PDB entry 9E1X | electron microscopy, 3.40 A resolution | chains E and I of the 11 polymer chains in the assembly

== Chain E ==
Name: Histone H3.2
From: Xenopus laevis
UniProt: P84233 (H32_XENLA); residues 0-135 here correspond to UniProt positions 1-136 (UniProt number = residue number + 1)
Amino-acid sequence (136 residues; numbered 0 to 135; the number before each row is that of its first residue; numbering starts at 0):
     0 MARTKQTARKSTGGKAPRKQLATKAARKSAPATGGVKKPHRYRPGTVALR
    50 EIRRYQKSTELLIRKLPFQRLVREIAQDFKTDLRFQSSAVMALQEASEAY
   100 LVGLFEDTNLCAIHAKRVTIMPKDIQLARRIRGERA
Not modelled in the structure: 0-37, 134-135

== Chain I ==
Molecule: 151-nt DNA strand
From: Homo sapiens
Sequence (151 nucleotides; numbered -74 to 76; the number before each row is that of its first residue; numbers below 1 keep their minus sign (DC-74 is residue -74)):
   -74 CACAGGATGTATATATCTGACACGTGCCTGGAGACTAGGGAGTAATCCCC
   -24 TTGGCGGTTAAAACGCGGGGGACAGCGCGTACGTGCGTTTAAGCGGTGCT
    26 AGAGCTGTCTACGACCAATTGAGCGGCCTCGGCACCGGGATTCTCCAGGG
    76 G
Not modelled in the structure: 75-76

== How chain E and chain I interact ==
Residue-residue contacts (16; chain E residue first):
  Arg40(E) - DG-8(I)  base contact
  Arg40(E) - DA72(I)  phosphate contact
  Arg42(E) - DC71(I)  hydrogen bond to the phosphate
  Arg42(E) - DA72(I)  salt bridge to the phosphate
  Pro43(E) - DG-5(I)  sugar contact
  Thr45(E) - DC71(I)  hydrogen bond to the phosphate
  Arg72(E) - DT-23(I)  salt bridge to the phosphate
  Arg83(E) - DT-23(I)  sugar contact
  Phe84(E) - DT-24(I)  sugar contact
  Phe84(E) - DT-23(I)  hydrogen bond to the phosphate
  Gln85(E) - DT-24(I)  phosphate contact
  Arg116(E) - DA-3(I)  phosphate contact
  Arg116(E) - DC-2(I)  phosphate contact
  Val117(E) - DA-3(I)  hydrogen bond to the phosphate
  Thr118(E) - DA-3(I)  phosphate contact
  Met120(E) - DC-2(I)  phosphate contact
Other interface residues (no listed pair), chain E (17 interface residues in all): Tyr41, Arg63, Leu82, Ser86, Lys115
Other interface residues (no listed pair), chain I (11 interface residues in all): DA-14, DG-6, DC70

== Overview ==
Chain E and chain I form an interface of 17 and 11 residues respectively, with 4 hydrogen bonds and 2 salt
bridges. Polar contacts include Arg42(E)-DC71(I), Thr45(E)-DC71(I) and Phe84(E)-DT-23(I).
Here chain E is Histone H3.2 (Xenopus laevis) and chain I is a 151-nt DNA strand (Homo sapiens). Entry 9E1X
(Snf2h bound nucleosome complex - ClassD1) was determined by electron microscopy, deposited together with
9E1L, 9E1M, 9E1N, 9E1O, 9E1P, 9E1Q and 4 further entries.
